Entry 2MVC (solution NMR); this record covers chains A and B.

[Chain A]
Protein: Insulin A chain
UniProtKB: P01308 (INS_HUMAN); residues 1-21 here correspond to UniProt positions 90-110 (UniProt number = residue number + 89)
Sequence (21 residues; numbered 1 to 21; the number before each row is that of its first residue):
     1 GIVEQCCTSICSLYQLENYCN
Cystine bridges: C6-C11

[Chain B]
Protein: Insulin B chain
UniProtKB: P01308 (INS_HUMAN); residues 1-30 here correspond to UniProt positions 25-54 (UniProt number = residue number + 24)
Sequence (30 residues; numbered 1 to 30; the number before each row is that of its first residue):
     1 FVNQHLCGSHLVEALYLVCGERGFFYTPKT

[Chain A / chain B interface]
Residue-residue contacts (29):
  V3(A) with Y26(B); T27(B)
  C6(A) with H5(B); L6(B); L11(B)
  C7(A) with H5(B); L6(B); C7(B), disulfide
  T8(A) with H5(B)
  S9(A) with H5(B)
  I10(A) with N3(B); Q4(B); H5(B)
  L13(A) with V18(B)
  L16(A) with F1(B); L6(B); L11(B); L15(B); V18(B)
  E17(A) with V18(B); R22(B)
  Y19(A) with L11(B); L15(B); F24(B); F25(B)
  C20(A) with C19(B), disulfide; G23(B); F24(B)
  N21(A) with R22(B)
Also at the interface, not in a pair above, chain A (14 interface residues in all): E4, C11
Also at the interface, not in a pair above, chain B (18 interface residues in all): A14, K29
Cross-chain cystine bridges: C7(A)-C7(B), C20(A)-C19(B)

[Overview]
The interface between chain A and chain B involves 14 residues on one side and 18 on the other, with 2
disulfide bonds.
Here chain A is Insulin A chain and chain B is Insulin B chain. Entry 2MVC (Solution structure of human
insulin at pH 1.9) was determined by solution NMR, deposited together with 2MVD.
